PDB entry 8AGD | electron microscopy, 3.50 A resolution | chains A and L of the 6 polymer chains in the assembly

Chain A:
Protein: S-layer protein SlpA
From: Deinococcus radiodurans R1
UniProtKB: Q9RRB6 (SLPA_DEIRA); residue numbers follow UniProt; this construct covers 1-1167
Chain sequence (1167 residues; row label = number of the first residue in the row):
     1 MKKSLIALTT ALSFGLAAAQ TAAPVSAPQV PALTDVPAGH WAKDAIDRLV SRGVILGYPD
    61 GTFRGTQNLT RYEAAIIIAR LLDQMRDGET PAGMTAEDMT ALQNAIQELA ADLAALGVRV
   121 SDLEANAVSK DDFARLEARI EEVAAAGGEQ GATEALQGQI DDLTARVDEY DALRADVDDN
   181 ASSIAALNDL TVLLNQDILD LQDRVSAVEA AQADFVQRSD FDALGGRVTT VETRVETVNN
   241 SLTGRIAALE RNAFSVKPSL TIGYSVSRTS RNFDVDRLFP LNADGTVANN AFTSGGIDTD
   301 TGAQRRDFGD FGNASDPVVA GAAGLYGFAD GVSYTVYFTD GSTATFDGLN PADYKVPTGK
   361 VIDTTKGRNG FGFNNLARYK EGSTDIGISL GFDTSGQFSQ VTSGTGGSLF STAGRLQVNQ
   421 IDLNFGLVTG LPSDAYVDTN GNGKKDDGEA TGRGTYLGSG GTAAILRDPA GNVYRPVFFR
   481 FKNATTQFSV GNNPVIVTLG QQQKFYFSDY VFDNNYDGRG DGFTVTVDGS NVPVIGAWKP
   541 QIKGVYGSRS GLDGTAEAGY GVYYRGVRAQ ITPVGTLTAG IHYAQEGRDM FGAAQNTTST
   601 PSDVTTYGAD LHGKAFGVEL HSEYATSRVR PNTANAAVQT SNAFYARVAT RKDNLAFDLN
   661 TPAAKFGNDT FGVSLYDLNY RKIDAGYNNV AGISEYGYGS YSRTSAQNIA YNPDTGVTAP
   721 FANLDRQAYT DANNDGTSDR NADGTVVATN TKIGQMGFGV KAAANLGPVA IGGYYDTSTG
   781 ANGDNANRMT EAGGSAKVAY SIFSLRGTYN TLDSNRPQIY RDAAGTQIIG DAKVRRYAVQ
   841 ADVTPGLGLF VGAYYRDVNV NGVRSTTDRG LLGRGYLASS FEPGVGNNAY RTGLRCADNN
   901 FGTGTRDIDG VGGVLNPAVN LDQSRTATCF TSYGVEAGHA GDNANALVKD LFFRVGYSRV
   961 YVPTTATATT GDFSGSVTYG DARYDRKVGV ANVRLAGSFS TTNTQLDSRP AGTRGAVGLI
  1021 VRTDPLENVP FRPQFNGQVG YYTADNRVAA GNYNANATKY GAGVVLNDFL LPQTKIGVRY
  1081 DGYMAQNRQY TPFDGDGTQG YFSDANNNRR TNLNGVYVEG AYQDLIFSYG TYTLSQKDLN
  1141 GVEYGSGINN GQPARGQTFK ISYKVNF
Unresolved in the structure: 1-49, 159-165
UniProt features mapped onto this chain:
  - binding site (Cu(2+)): Asp274, Asp276, Arg305, Phe308, Asp310, Glu381, Asp513, Asn515, Arg549, Gly551, Asp553, Gly559, Gly716
  - binding site (Fe(3+)): Asp438, Asn442, Lys444, Asp446, Glu449
  - binding site (deinoxanthin): Ser622
Metal / ion sites: Cu ion site 1: Asp274, Asp276, Arg305, Phe308, Asp310; Cu ion site 2: Glu381 (shared with 3 residues of chain B); Fe ion: Asp438, Asn442, Lys444, Asp446; Cu ion site 3: Asp513, Asn515, Gly716; Cu ion site 4: Arg549, Gly551, Gly559 (shared with 1 residue of chain C)
Residues lining bound ligands:
  - JPI ((3S,5R,6R)-5-[(3S,7R,12S,16S,20S)-3,7,12,16,20,24-hexamethyl-24-oxidanyl-pentacosyl]-4,4,6-trimethyl-cyclohexane-1,3-diol): Pro494, Val527, Asp528, Gly529, Val532, Pro540, Gln541, Ile542, Ala569, Gln570, Ile571, Ala579, Gly580, Ile581, Ala609, Asp610, Leu611, Ser622, Glu623, Tyr624, Phe644
  - JPX / JQ6, molecule 1: Val266, Arg268, Thr1074, Lys1075, Ile1076, Val1118, Gly1120, Ala1121, Tyr1122, Phe1127, Tyr1129, Gln1157, Phe1159
  - JPX / JQ6, molecule 2: Val495, Val497, Phe523, Val525, Ile542, Gly544, Val545, Tyr546, Tyr563, Arg565, Gly566, Tyr583, Gln585, Glu586, Gly587, Arg588, Asp589, Ser602, Asp603, Thr605, Tyr607, Arg628, Arg630

Chain L:
Protein: Superoxide Dismutase (only-Cu)
From: Deinococcus radiodurans R1
UniProtKB: Q9RWM2 (Q9RWM2_DEIRA); numbering as in UniProt (aligned over 1-206)
Chain sequence (206 residues; each row starts with the number of its first residue):
     1 MKKLALIALP LVLASCTMAG PTEGTYTLAP QAVVKPAGPV YAPAGTAKIS ETLGVTRTTI
    61 TLTGMAPYAI YVAHYHKMGT AAPMGSAPAT NTNMAMSSTD ATATTTASTS TTSTDTTVAA
   121 STDMTTTVTM APVTAAPNPC NSDGPAIMES RMIAQASADG KVTLTGIVPT ALIRDAAYIN
   181 VHHGRDFSGA LADSGVICTP ITMTMR
Unresolved in the structure: 1-19, 80-141, 202-206
Metal / ion sites: Cu ion: His74, His76

Chain A / chain L interface:
Pairs across the interface (5):
  Leu1071(A) with Leu53(L), hydrophobic
  Pro1072(A) with Thr52(L); Leu53(L)
  Gln1073(A) with Arg57(L)
  Gln1123(A) with Arg57(L)
Interface residues without a listed pair, chain A (5 interface residues in all): Glu236
Interface residues without a listed pair, chain L (4 interface residues in all): Pro36

Overview:
The interface between chain A and chain L involves 5 residues on one side and 4 on the other. Ligands of chain
A: compound JPI and JPX / JQ6. From UniProt: 13 Cu2+-binding residues, 5 Fe3+-binding residues and
deinoxanthin-binding residue Ser622(A) on chain A.
Chain A is S-layer protein SlpA and chain L is Superoxide Dismutase (only-Cu), both from Deinococcus
radiodurans R1; the structure, Full SDBC and SOD assembly, was determined by electron microscopy (same
publication as 8ACA and 8ACQ).
